PDB entry 7SR8 | electron microscopy, 3.30 A resolution | chains A and B of the 5 polymer chains in the assembly

# Chain A
Name: a modified Guanine nucleotide-binding protein G(q) subunit alpha
From: Homo sapiens
Amino-acid sequence (238 residues; row label = number of the first residue in the row):
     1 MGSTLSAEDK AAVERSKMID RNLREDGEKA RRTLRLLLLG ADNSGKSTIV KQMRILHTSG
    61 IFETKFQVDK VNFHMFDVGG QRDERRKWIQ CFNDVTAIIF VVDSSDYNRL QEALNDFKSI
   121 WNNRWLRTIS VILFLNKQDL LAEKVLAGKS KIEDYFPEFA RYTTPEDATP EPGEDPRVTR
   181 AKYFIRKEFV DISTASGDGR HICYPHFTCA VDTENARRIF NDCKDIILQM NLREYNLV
Unresolved in the structure: 1-4, 52-59

# Chain B
Name: Guanine nucleotide-binding protein G(I)/G(S)/G(T) subunit beta-1
From: Homo sapiens
UniProt: P62873 (GBB1_HUMAN); residue numbers follow UniProt; this construct covers 1-340
Amino-acid sequence (340 residues; row label = number of the first residue in the row):
     1 MSELDQLRQE AEQLKNQIRD ARKACADATL SQITNNIDPV GRIQMRTRRT LRGHLAKIYA
    61 MHWGTDSRLL VSASQDGKLI IWDSYTTNKV HAIPLRSSWV MTCAYAPSGN YVACGGLDNI
   121 CSIYNLKTRE GNVRVSRELA GHTGYLSCCR FLDDNQIVTS SGDTTCALWD IETGQQTTTF
   181 TGHTGDVMSL SLAPDTRLFV SGACDASAKL WDVREGMCRQ TFTGHESDIN AICFFPNGNA
   241 FATGSDDATC RLFDLRADQE LMTYSHDNII CGITSVSFSK SGRLLLAGYD DFNCNVWDAL
   301 KADRAGVLAG HDNRVSCLGV TDDGMAVATG SWDSFLKIWN
Unresolved in the structure: 1

# Interface between chain A and chain B
Residue-residue contacts - 47 pairs, chain A then chain B:
  Val13(A) - Asn88(B)
  Arg15(A) - Val90(B)  hydrogen bond (side chain-backbone)
  Ser16(A) - Asn88(B)
  Ser16(A) - Lys89(B)  hydrogen bond (side chain-backbone)
  Ile19(A) - Lys89(B)
  Ile19(A) - Ala92(B)  hydrophobic
  Asp20(A) - Lys89(B)  salt bridge
  Leu23(A) - Leu55(B)
  Leu23(A) - Lys78(B)
  Leu23(A) - Ile80(B)  hydrophobic
  Leu23(A) - Lys89(B)
  Asp26(A) - Lys78(B)  salt bridge
  Gly27(A) - Leu55(B)
  Arg35(A) - Trp99(B)
  Gly60(A) - Asp118(B)
  Ile61(A) - Trp99(B)
  Ile61(A) - Leu117(B)
  Phe76(A) - Trp99(B)
  Gln81(A) - Leu117(B)
  Arg82(A) - Thr143(B)  hydrogen bond
  Arg82(A) - Asp163(B)
  Glu84(A) - Gly162(B)
  Glu84(A) - Asp186(B)
  Arg86(A) - Cys204(B)
  Arg86(A) - Asp228(B)  salt bridge
  Lys87(A) - Tyr145(B)
  Lys87(A) - Met188(B)
  Lys87(A) - Cys204(B)
  Lys87(A) - Asp228(B)  salt bridge
  Lys87(A) - Asn230(B)  hydrogen bond
  Lys87(A) - Asp246(B)  salt bridge
  Trp88(A) - Leu117(B)  hydrophobic
  Trp88(A) - Tyr145(B)
  Gln90(A) - Arg314(B)
  Cys91(A) - Tyr59(B)
  Cys91(A) - Gln75(B)
  Cys91(A) - Trp99(B)
  Cys91(A) - Met101(B)  hydrophobic
  Cys91(A) - Leu117(B)  hydrophobic
  Phe92(A) - Trp99(B)  hydrophobic
  Phe92(A) - Leu117(B)  hydrophobic
  Asn93(A) - Lys57(B)
  Asn93(A) - Trp332(B)
  Asp94(A) - Lys57(B)  salt bridge
  Asp94(A) - Gln75(B)  hydrogen bond
  Trp125(A) - Asp290(B)
  Trp125(A) - Arg314(B)
Interface residues without a listed pair, chain A (28 interface residues in all): Ala12, Arg24, Glu63, Arg124
Interface residues without a listed pair, chain B (30 interface residues in all): Gly53, His91, Asn119

# Summary
28 residues of chain A and 30 residues of chain B are in contact; the contacts include 5 hydrogen bonds and 6
salt bridges. Among the polar pairs are Asp20(A)-Lys89(B), Asp26(A)-Lys78(B) and Arg86(A)-Asp228(B).
Here chain A is a modified Guanine nucleotide-binding protein G(q) subunit alpha and chain B is Guanine
nucleotide-binding protein G(I)/G(S)/G(T) subunit beta-1, both from Homo sapiens. Entry 7SR8 (Molecular
mechanism of the the wake-promoting agent TAK-925) was determined by electron microscopy, deposited together
with 7SQO.
